Entry 7RNB (X-ray diffraction, 1.75 A resolution); this record covers chains A and B of the 6 polymer chains in the assembly.

[Chain A]
Molecule: Caspase-3 subunit p17
Organism: Homo sapiens
Reference sequence: P42574 (CASP3_HUMAN); residue numbers follow UniProt; this construct covers 34-174
Amino-acid sequence (141 residues; each row starts with the number of its first residue):
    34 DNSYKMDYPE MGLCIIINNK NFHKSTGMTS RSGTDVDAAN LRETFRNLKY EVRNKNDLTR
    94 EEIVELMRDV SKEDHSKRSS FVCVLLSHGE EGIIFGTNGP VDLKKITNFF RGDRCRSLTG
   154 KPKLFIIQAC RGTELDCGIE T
Curated features (UniProtKB/Swiss-Prot):
  - active site: H121, C163
  - modified residue: C163 (S-nitrosocysteine)
What the authors report for this chain:
  - binding site for Ac-VDRVD-CHO: R64, Q161, C163

[Chain B]
Molecule: Caspase-3 subunit p12
Organism: Homo sapiens
Reference sequence: P42574 (CASP3_HUMAN); numbering as in UniProt (aligned over 184-277)
Amino-acid sequence (95 residues; numbered 184 to 278; the number before each row is that of its first residue):
   184 CHKIPVEADF LYAYSTAPGY YSWRNSKDGS WFIQSLCAML KQYADKLEFM HILTRVNRKV
   244 ATEFESFSFD ATFHAKKQIP CIVSMLTKEL YFYHH
Not modelled in the structure: 184, 277-278
Sequence notes: expression tag (278)
Curated features (UniProtKB/Swiss-Prot):
  - modified residue: R207 (Microbial infection: ADP-riboxanated arginine)
  - mutagenesis: R207 (R207A: Abolished ADP-riboxanation by C.violaceum CopC)
What the authors report for this chain:
  - binding site for Ac-VDRVD-CHO: R207, N208, F250
  - conformationally variable residues (loop rearrangement): S251 to T255

[How chain A and chain B interact]
Pairs across the interface (104; chain A residue first):
  D34(A) - K271(B)
  N35(A) - K271(B)
  N35(A) - E272(B)  hydrogen bond (backbone-backbone)
  S36(A) - K271(B)
  S36(A) - E272(B)
  S36(A) - Y274(B)
  Y37(A) - D192(B)  hydrogen bond
  Y37(A) - L269(B)
  Y37(A) - T270(B)  hydrogen bond (side chain-backbone)
  Y37(A) - K271(B)
  Y37(A) - E272(B)  hydrogen bond (backbone-backbone)
  M39(A) - L273(B)  hydrophobic
  M39(A) - Y274(B)
  M44(A) - F275(B)  hydrophobic
  R64(A) - R207(B)
  S65(A) - R207(B)  hydrogen bond (backbone-side chain)
  S65(A) - N208(B)
  S65(A) - S209(B)
  G66(A) - N208(B)
  G66(A) - S209(B)  hydrogen bond (backbone-backbone)
  G66(A) - G212(B)
  V69(A) - K210(B)
  V69(A) - D211(B)
  D70(A) - G212(B)
  D70(A) - S213(B)  hydrogen bond
  D70(A) - I216(B)
  N73(A) - C220(B)
  L74(A) - I216(B)  hydrophobic
  L74(A) - C220(B)
  T77(A) - C220(B)  hydrogen bond
  T77(A) - L223(B)
  L81(A) - A227(B)  hydrophobic
  Y83(A) - F275(B)
  L119(A) - I216(B)  hydrophobic
  E124(A) - P201(B)
  E124(A) - G202(B)  hydrogen bond (side chain-backbone)
  K137(A) - E190(B)  salt bridge
  T140(A) - F193(B)
  T140(A) - Y195(B)
  F143(A) - F193(B)
  R144(A) - V189(B)
  R144(A) - E190(B)  salt bridge
  R144(A) - F193(B)
  G145(A) - V189(B)  hydrogen bond (backbone-backbone)
  D146(A) - V189(B)
  T152(A) - I187(B)
  G153(A) - D192(B)
  K154(A) - D192(B)
  P155(A) - D192(B)
  P155(A) - L273(B)  hydrophobic
  K156(A) - A191(B)
  K156(A) - D192(B)  hydrogen bond (backbone-backbone)
  K156(A) - F193(B)
  K156(A) - L194(B)  hydrogen bond (backbone-backbone)
  L157(A) - L194(B)
  L157(A) - F232(B)  hydrophobic
  L157(A) - L273(B)  hydrophobic
  F158(A) - F193(B)  hydrophobic
  F158(A) - L194(B)  hydrogen bond (backbone-backbone)
  F158(A) - Y195(B)
  F158(A) - A196(B)  hydrogen bond (backbone-backbone)
  I159(A) - A196(B)
  I159(A) - F215(B)  hydrophobic
  I159(A) - I216(B)  hydrophobic
  I159(A) - L219(B)  hydrophobic
  I160(A) - A196(B)  hydrogen bond (backbone-backbone)
  I160(A) - Y197(B)  hydrophobic
  I160(A) - S198(B)  hydrogen bond (backbone-backbone)
  Q161(A) - S198(B)  hydrogen bond
  Q161(A) - S205(B)  hydrogen bond
  Q161(A) - S213(B)  hydrogen bond
  Q161(A) - F215(B)
  Q161(A) - I216(B)
  A162(A) - S198(B)
  A162(A) - S205(B)
  C163(A) - Y203(B)
  C163(A) - Y204(B)  hydrophobic
  C163(A) - S205(B)  hydrogen bond (side chain-backbone)
  R164(A) - Y197(B)
  R164(A) - T199(B)  hydrogen bond (side chain-backbone)
  R164(A) - A200(B)
  R164(A) - P201(B)
  R164(A) - G202(B)  hydrogen bond (backbone-backbone)
  R164(A) - Y203(B)  hydrogen bond (backbone-backbone)
  R164(A) - C264(B)
  G165(A) - G202(B)
  G165(A) - Y203(B)
  G165(A) - Y204(B)
  T166(A) - G202(B)  hydrogen bond (backbone-backbone)
  T166(A) - Y204(B)
  E167(A) - G202(B)  hydrogen bond (backbone-backbone)
  E167(A) - Y203(B)
  E167(A) - Y204(B)  hydrogen bond (backbone-backbone)
  L168(A) - Y203(B)
  L168(A) - Y204(B)  hydrophobic
  L168(A) - W206(B)  hydrophobic
  L168(A) - T255(B)
  L168(A) - F256(B)  hydrophobic
  D169(A) - Y203(B)
  D169(A) - K259(B)
  D169(A) - K260(B)  hydrogen bond (backbone-backbone)
  C170(A) - A258(B)
  C170(A) - K259(B)  hydrogen bond
  G171(A) - K260(B)
Also at the interface, not in a pair above, chain A (49 interface residues in all): S63, T67, F78, H121, L136
Also at the interface, not in a pair above, chain B (47 interface residues in all): Q217

[Overview]
The interface between chain A and chain B involves 49 residues on one side and 47 on the other; the contacts
include 28 hydrogen bonds and 2 salt bridges. Polar pairs include K137(A)-E190(B), R144(A)-E190(B) and
Y37(A)-D192(B). From the paper: a binding site for Ac-VDRVD-CHO at R64(A), Q161(A) and R207(B) among others;
conformational variability at S251(B).
Here chain A is Caspase-3 subunit p17 and chain B is Caspase-3 subunit p12, both from Homo sapiens. Entry 7RNB
(Crystal structure of caspase-3 with inhibitor Ac-VDRVD-CHO) was determined by X-ray diffraction together with
7RN7, 7RN8, 7RN9, 7RND, 7RNE, 7RNF and 7SEO from the same study.
